Entry 9E1P (electron microscopy, 3.25 A resolution); this record covers chains E and I of the 11 polymer chains in the assembly.

# Chain E
Protein: Histone H3.2
Organism: Xenopus laevis
UniProt: P84233 (H32_XENLA); residues 0-135 here correspond to UniProt positions 1-136 (UniProt number = residue number + 1)
Sequence (136 residues; numbered 0 to 135; the number before each row is that of its first residue; numbering starts at 0):
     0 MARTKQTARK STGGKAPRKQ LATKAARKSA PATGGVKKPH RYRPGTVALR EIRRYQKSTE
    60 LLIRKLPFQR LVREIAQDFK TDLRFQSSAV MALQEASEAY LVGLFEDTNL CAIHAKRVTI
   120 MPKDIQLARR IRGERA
Disordered / not traced: 0-37, 134-135
Curated features (UniProtKB/Swiss-Prot):
  - modified residue: Arg2 (Asymmetric dimethylarginine), Thr3 (Phosphothreonine), Lys4 (Allysine), Gln5 (5-glutamyl dopamine), Thr6 (Phosphothreonine), Arg8 (Citrulline), Lys9 (N6,N6,N6-trimethyllysine), Ser10 (ADP-ribosylserine), Thr11 (Phosphothreonine), Lys14 (N6-(2-hydroxyisobutyryl)lysine), Arg17 (Asymmetric dimethylarginine), Lys18 (N6-(2-hydroxyisobutyryl)lysine), Lys23 (N6-(2-hydroxyisobutyryl)lysine), Arg26 (Citrulline), Lys27 (N6,N6,N6-trimethyllysine), Ser28 (ADP-ribosylserine), Lys36 (N6,N6,N6-trimethyllysine), Lys37 (N6-methyllysine), Tyr41 (Phosphotyrosine), Lys56 (N6,N6,N6-trimethyllysine) and 8 more in UniProt
  - lipidation: Cys110 (S-palmitoyl cysteine)

# Chain I
Molecule: 152-nt DNA strand
Organism: Homo sapiens
Sequence (152 nucleotides; row label = number of the first residue in the row; numbers below 1 keep their minus sign (DG-75 is residue -75)):
   -75 GCACAGGATG TATATATCTG ACACGTGCCT GGAGACTAGG GAGTAATCCC CTTGGCGGTT
   -15 AAAACGCGGG GGACAGCGCG TACGTGCGTT TAAGCGGTGC TAGAGCTGTC TACGACCAAT
    45 TGAGCGGCCT CGGCACCGGG ATTCTCCAGG GC

# Chain E / chain I interface
Residue-residue contacts (22):
  Arg40(E) with DG-8(I), base contact; DC71(I), sugar contact
  Tyr41(E) with DC71(I), sugar contact
  Arg42(E) with DG-5(I), salt bridge to the phosphate; DC71(I), hydrogen bond to the phosphate; DA72(I), salt bridge to the phosphate
  Pro43(E) with DG-5(I), sugar contact
  Thr45(E) with DC71(I), hydrogen bond to the phosphate
  Arg63(E) with DA-14(I), sugar contact
  Arg72(E) with DT-23(I), salt bridge to the phosphate
  Arg83(E) with DT-24(I), phosphate contact; DT-23(I), phosphate contact
  Phe84(E) with DT-24(I), sugar contact; DT-23(I), hydrogen bond to the phosphate
  Gln85(E) with DT-24(I), hydrogen bond to the phosphate
  Arg116(E) with DA-3(I), phosphate contact; DC-2(I), phosphate contact
  Val117(E) with DA-3(I), hydrogen bond to the phosphate
  Thr118(E) with DG-4(I), phosphate contact; DA-3(I), hydrogen bond to the phosphate
  Met120(E) with DA-3(I), phosphate contact; DC-2(I), phosphate contact
Interface residues without a listed pair, chain E (16 interface residues in all): Leu82, Ser86
Interface residues without a listed pair, chain I (12 interface residues in all): DA-13, DC70

# In short
Chain E and chain I form an interface of 16 and 12 residues respectively; the contacts include 6 hydrogen
bonds and 3 salt bridges. Polar contacts include Arg42(E)-DC71(I), Thr45(E)-DC71(I) and Phe84(E)-DT-23(I).
Chain E is Histone H3.2 (Xenopus laevis) and chain I is a 152-nt DNA strand (Homo sapiens); the structure,
Snf2h bound nucleosome complex - ClassB2, was determined by electron microscopy together with 9E1L, 9E1M,
9E1N, 9E1O, 9E1Q, 9E1R and 4 further entries from the same study.
